6EM9 - chains A and B of the 10 polymer chains in the assembly; structure by electron microscopy, 8.40 A resolution (very low resolution: no residue pairs are listed; an interface is given only as per-side residue counts).

== Chain A (and B) ==
Name: ATP-dependent Clp protease ATP-binding subunit ClpC
Source organism: Staphylococcus aureus (strain bovine RF122 / ET3-1)
Notes: chain B of this document is another copy of the same molecule, construct and numbering; everything in this record applies to it too
Reference sequence: Q2YSD6 (CLPC_STAAB); numbering as in UniProt (aligned over 1-818)
Sequence (818 residues; row label = number of the first residue in the row):
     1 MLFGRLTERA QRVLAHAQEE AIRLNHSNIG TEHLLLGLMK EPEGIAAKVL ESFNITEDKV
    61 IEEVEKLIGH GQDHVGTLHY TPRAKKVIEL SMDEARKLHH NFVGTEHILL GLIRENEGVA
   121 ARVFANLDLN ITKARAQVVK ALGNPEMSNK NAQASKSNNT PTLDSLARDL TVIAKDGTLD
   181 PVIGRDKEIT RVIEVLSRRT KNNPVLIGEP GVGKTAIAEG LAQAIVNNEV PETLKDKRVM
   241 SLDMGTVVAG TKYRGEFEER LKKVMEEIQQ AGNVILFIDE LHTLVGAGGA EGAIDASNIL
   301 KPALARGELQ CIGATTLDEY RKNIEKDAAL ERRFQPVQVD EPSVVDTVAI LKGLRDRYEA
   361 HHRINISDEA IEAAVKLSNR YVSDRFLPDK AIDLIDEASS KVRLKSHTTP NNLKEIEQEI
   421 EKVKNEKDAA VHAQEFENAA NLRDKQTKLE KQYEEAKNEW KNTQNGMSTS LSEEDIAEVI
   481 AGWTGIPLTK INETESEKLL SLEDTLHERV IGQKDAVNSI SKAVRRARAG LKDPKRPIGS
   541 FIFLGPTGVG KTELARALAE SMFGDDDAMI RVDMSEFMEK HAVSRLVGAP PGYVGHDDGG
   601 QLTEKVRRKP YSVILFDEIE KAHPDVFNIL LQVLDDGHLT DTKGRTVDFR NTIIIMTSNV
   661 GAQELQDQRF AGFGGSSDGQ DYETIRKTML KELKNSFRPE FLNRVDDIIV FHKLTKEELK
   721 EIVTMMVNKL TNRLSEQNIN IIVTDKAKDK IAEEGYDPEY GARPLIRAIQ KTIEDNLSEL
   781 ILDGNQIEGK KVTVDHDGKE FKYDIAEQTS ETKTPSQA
Unresolved in the structure: 1-4, 70-79, 113-115, 160-161, 248-254, 288-295, 465, 537-538, 592-595, 670-678, 795-818
UniProt features mapped onto this chain:
  - binding site (ATP): Gly208 to Thr215, Gly545 to Thr552
What the authors report for this chain:
  - self-association interface (contacts with another copy of this molecule): Phe436

== How chain A and chain B interact ==
At this resolution (8 A) residue pairs are not listed: 21 residues of chain A and 18 of chain B lie at the interface.

== In short ==
21 residues of chain A face 18 of chain B across their interface. From UniProt: 16 ATP-binding residues on
chain A. The paper reports a self-association interface involving Phe436(A).
Chain A and chain B are both ATP-dependent Clp protease ATP-binding subunit ClpC (Staphylococcus aureus
(strain bovine RF122 / ET3-1)); the structure, S.aureus ClpC resting state, asymmetric map, was determined by
electron microscopy together with 6EM8 and 6EMW from the same study.
